PDB entry 7RDB | X-ray diffraction, 2.52 A resolution | chain B

[Chain B]
Protein: Tetraspanin-15
Organism: Homo sapiens
UniProtKB: O95858 (TSN15_HUMAN); numbering as in UniProt (aligned over 115-230)
Sequence (122 residues; each row starts with the number of its first residue):
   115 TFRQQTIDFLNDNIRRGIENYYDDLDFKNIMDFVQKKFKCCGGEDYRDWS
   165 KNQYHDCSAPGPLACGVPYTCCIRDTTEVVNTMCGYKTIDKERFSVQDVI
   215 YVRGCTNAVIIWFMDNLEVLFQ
Disulfides: Cys-154/Cys-219, Cys-155/Cys-185, Cys-171/Cys-179, Cys-186/Cys-198
Sequence notes: engineered mutation Gln-118 (Asn in O95858), Asp-189 (Asn in O95858); expression tag (231-236)
UniProt features mapped onto this chain:
  - glycosylation: Asn-230 (N-linked (GlcNAc...) asparagine)
From the paper describing this entry:
  - mutagenesis - V193A/N195A/T196A, D204A/K205A/E206A: unchanged catalytic activity

[Overview]
The paper reports that V193A/N195A/T196A and D204A/K205A/E206A leave catalytic activity unchanged.
Chain B is Tetraspanin-15 (Homo sapiens); the structure, Crystal structure of Tspan15 large extracellular loop
(Tspan15 LEL), was determined by X-ray diffraction, deposited together with 7RD5.
